5UWP - chains B and C of the 4 polymer chains in the assembly; structure by X-ray diffraction, 2.05 A resolution.

== Chain B ==
Molecule: Ran-specific GTPase-activating protein 1
From: Saccharomyces cerevisiae
UniProtKB: P41920 (YRB1_YEAST); residue numbers follow UniProt; this construct covers 62-201
Sequence (143 residues; numbered 59 to 201; the number before each row is that of its first residue):
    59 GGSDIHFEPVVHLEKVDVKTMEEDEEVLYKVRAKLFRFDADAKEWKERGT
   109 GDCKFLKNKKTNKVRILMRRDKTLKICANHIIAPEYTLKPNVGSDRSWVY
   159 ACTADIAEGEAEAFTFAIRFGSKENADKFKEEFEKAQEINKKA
Disordered / not traced: 59-63, 69-77, 201
Differences from the reference sequence: expression tag (59-61)

== Chain C ==
Molecule: Exportin-1
From: Saccharomyces cerevisiae
UniProtKB: P30822 (XPO1_YEAST); residue numbers follow UniProt; this construct covers 1-376, 414-1058
Sequence (1024 residues; row label = number of the first residue in the row; note: 37 numbers in that range are skipped by the numbering (no residue carries them; nothing is unmodelled there); numbers below 1 keep their minus sign (Gly-2 is residue -2)):
    -2 GGSMEGILDFSNDLDIALLDQVVSTFYQGSGVQQKQAQEILTKFQDNPDA
    48 WQKADQILQFSTNPQSKFIALSILDKLITRKWKLLPNDHRIGIRNFVVGM
    98 IISMCQDDEVFKTQKNLINKSDLTLVQILKQEWPQNWPEFIPELIGSSSS
   148 SVNVCENNMIVLKLLSEEVFDFSAEQMTQAKALHLKNSMSKEFEQIFKLC
   198 FQVLEQGSSSSLIVATLESLLRYLHWIPYRYIYETNILELLSTKFMTSPD
   248 TRAITLKCLTEVSNLKIPQDNDLIKRQTVLFFQNTLQQIATSVMPVTADL
   298 KATYANANGNDQSFLQDLAMFLTTYLARNRALLESDESLRELLLNAHQYL
   348 IQLSKIEERELFKTTLDYWHNLVADLFYE
   414 PLKKHIYEEICSQLRLVIIENMVRPEEDLVVENDEGEIVREFVKESDTIQ
   464 LYKSEREVLVYLTHLNVIDTEEIMISKLARQIDGSEWSWHNINTLSWAIG
   514 SISGTMSEDTEKRFVVTVIKDLLGLCEQKRGKDNKAVVASDIMYVVGQYP
   564 RFLKAHWNFLRTVILKLFEFMHETHEGVQDMACDTFIKIVQKCKYHFVIQ
   614 QPRESEPFIQTIIRDIQKTTADLQPQQVHTFYKACGIIISEERSVAERNR
   664 LLSDLMQLPNMAWDTIVEQSTANPTLLLDSETVKIIANIIKTNVAVCTSM
   714 GADFYPQLGHIYYNMLQLYRAVSSMISAQVAAEGLIATKTPKVRGLRTIK
   764 KEILKLVETYISKARNLDDVVKVLVEPLLNAVLEDYMNNVPDARDAEVLN
   814 CMTTVVEKVGHMIPQGVILILQSVFECTLDMINKDFTEYPEHRVEFYKLL
   864 KVINEKSFAAFLELPPAAFKLFVDAICWAFKHNNRDVEVNGLQIALDLVK
   914 NIERMGNVPFANEFHKNYFFIFVSETFFVLTDSDHKSGFSKQALLLMKLI
   964 SLVYDNKISVPLYQEAEVPQGTSNQVYLSQYLANMLSNAFPHLTSEQIAS
  1014 FLSALTKQCKDLVVFKGTLRDFLVQIKEVGGDPTDYLFAEDKENA
Disordered / not traced: -2 to -1, 440-460, 1054-1058
Differences from the reference sequence: expression tag (-2 to 0); conflict Asp441 (Val in P30822), Gly537 (Asp in P30822), Cys539 (Thr in P30822), Glu540 (Val in P30822), Gln541 (Lys in P30822), Cys1022 (Tyr in P30822)

== Interface between chain B and chain C ==
Pairs across the interface - 8 pairs, chain B then chain C:
  Val150(B) - Ile749(C)  hydrophobic
  Val150(B) - Thr753(C)
  Val150(B) - Pro754(C)
  Gly151(B) - Lys752(C)
  Gly151(B) - Pro754(C)
  Gly151(B) - Arg757(C)  hydrogen bond (backbone-side chain)
  Ser152(B) - Pro754(C)
  Asp153(B) - Pro754(C)

== In short ==
Chain B and chain C form an interface of 4 and 5 residues respectively; the contacts include 1 hydrogen bond.
The hydrogen-bonded pair is Gly151(B)-Arg757(C).
Here chain B is Ran-specific GTPase-activating protein 1 and chain C is Exportin-1, both from Saccharomyces
cerevisiae. Entry 5UWP (Crystal Structure of mDia2 NES Peptide in complex with CRM1-Ran-RanBP1) was determined
by X-ray diffraction together with 5UWH, 5UWI, 5UWJ, 5UWO, 5UWQ, 5UWR and 4 further entries from the same
study.
